5BOU - chains L and M of the 28 polymer chains in the assembly; structure by X-ray diffraction, 2.60 A resolution.

[Chain L]
Name: Proteasome subunit beta type-6
Organism: Saccharomyces cerevisiae S288c
Notes: EC 3.4.25.1
Reference sequence: P23724 (PSB6_YEAST); residues 1-222 here correspond to UniProt positions 20-241 (UniProt number = residue number + 19)
Chain sequence (222 residues; each row starts with the number of its first residue):
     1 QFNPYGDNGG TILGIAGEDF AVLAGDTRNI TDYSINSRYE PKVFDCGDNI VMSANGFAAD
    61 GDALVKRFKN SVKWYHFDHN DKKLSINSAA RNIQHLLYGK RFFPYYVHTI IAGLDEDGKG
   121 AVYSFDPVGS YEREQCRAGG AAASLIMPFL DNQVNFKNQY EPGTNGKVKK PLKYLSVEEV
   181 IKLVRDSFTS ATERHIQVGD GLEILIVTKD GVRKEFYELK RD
Metal / ion sites: Mg2+: Asp222 (shared with 3 residues of chain V)

[Chain M]
Name: Proteasome subunit beta type-7
Organism: Saccharomyces cerevisiae S288c
Notes: EC 3.4.25.1
Reference sequence: P30657 (PSB7_YEAST); residues -12 to 233 here correspond to UniProt positions 21-266 (UniProt number = residue number + 33)
Chain sequence (246 residues; row label = number of the first residue in the row; numbers below 1 keep their minus sign (Thr-12 is residue -12)):
   -12 TQIANAGASP MVNTQQPIVT GTSVISMKYD NGVIIAADNL GSYGSLLRFN GVERLIPVGD
    48 NTVVGISGDI SDMQHIERLL KDLVTENAYD NPLADAEEAL EPSYIFEYLA TVMYQRRSKM
   108 NPLWNAIIVA GVQSNGDQFL RYVNLLGVTY SSPTLATGFG AHMANPLLRK VVDRESDIPK
   168 TTVQVAEEAI VNAMRVLYYR DARSSRNFSL AIIDKNTGLT FKKNLQVENM KWDFAKDIKG
   228 YGTQKI
Unresolved in the structure: -12 to 0, 230-233

[How chain L and chain M interact]
Pairs across the interface (42):
  Gln1(L) - Thr1(M)  hydrogen bond
  Phe2(L) - Thr1(M)
  Phe2(L) - Arg104(M)
  Phe2(L) - Pro109(M)  hydrophobic
  Phe2(L) - Trp111(M)  hydrophobic
  Phe2(L) - Leu132(M)  hydrophobic
  Phe2(L) - Leu133(M)  hydrophobic
  Asn3(L) - Leu133(M)
  Pro4(L) - Arg104(M)  hydrogen bond (backbone-side chain)
  Pro4(L) - Met107(M)  hydrophobic
  Pro4(L) - Leu133(M)
  Tyr5(L) - Arg104(M)
  Asn8(L) - Val135(M)
  Asn29(L) - Tyr137(M)
  Ser34(L) - His149(M)  hydrogen bond
  Ile35(L) - Arg156(M)  hydrogen bond (backbone-side chain)
  Asn36(L) - Tyr137(M)  hydrogen bond
  Asn36(L) - Ser139(M)
  Asn36(L) - Arg156(M)
  Ser37(L) - Ser138(M)  hydrogen bond (side chain-backbone)
  Tyr39(L) - Ser138(M)
  Glu40(L) - Arg128(M)  salt bridge
  Glu40(L) - Tyr137(M)
  Glu40(L) - Ser138(M)  hydrogen bond (side chain-backbone)
  Phe57(L) - Arg104(M)
  Phe57(L) - Leu133(M)
  Phe57(L) - Val135(M)  hydrophobic
  Ala59(L) - Tyr101(M)
  Ala59(L) - Leu133(M)
  Ala59(L) - Gly134(M)
  Ala59(L) - Val135(M)
  Asp60(L) - Tyr101(M)  hydrogen bond
  Asp60(L) - Arg104(M)  salt bridge
  Asp62(L) - Thr136(M)  hydrogen bond
  Ala63(L) - Tyr101(M)
  Lys66(L) - Glu94(M)  salt bridge
  Phe103(L) - Arg104(M)
  Phe103(L) - Ser105(M)
  Tyr105(L) - Tyr101(M)
  Glu218(L) - Arg161(M)  salt bridge
  Arg221(L) - Asp160(M)  salt bridge
  Arg221(L) - Arg161(M)
Other interface residues (no listed pair), chain L (26 interface residues in all): Gly6, Arg38, Lys100
Other interface residues (no listed pair), chain M (22 interface residues in all): Leu142

[In short]
26 residues of chain L and 22 residues of chain M are in contact, with 9 hydrogen bonds and 5 salt bridges.
Polar contacts include Glu40(L)-Arg128(M), Asp60(L)-Arg104(M) and Lys66(L)-Glu94(M).
Here chain L is Proteasome subunit beta type-6 and chain M is Proteasome subunit beta type-7, both from
Saccharomyces cerevisiae S288c. Entry 5BOU (Yeast 20S proteasome in complex with a beta1 / beta2 specific
non-peptidic sulfonamide Ligand) was determined by X-ray diffraction.
